Entry 8BP7 (X-ray diffraction, 2.71 A resolution); this record covers chains D and F of the 6 polymer chains in the assembly.

== Chain D (and F) ==
Name: Citrate synthase
Source organism: Synechococcus elongatus PCC 7942
Notes: chain F of this document is another copy of the same molecule, construct and numbering; everything in this record applies to it too
Reference sequence: Q31QM5 (Q31QM5_SYNE7); residues 1-386 here = UniProt positions 1-386
Chain sequence (394 residues; each row starts with the number of its first residue):
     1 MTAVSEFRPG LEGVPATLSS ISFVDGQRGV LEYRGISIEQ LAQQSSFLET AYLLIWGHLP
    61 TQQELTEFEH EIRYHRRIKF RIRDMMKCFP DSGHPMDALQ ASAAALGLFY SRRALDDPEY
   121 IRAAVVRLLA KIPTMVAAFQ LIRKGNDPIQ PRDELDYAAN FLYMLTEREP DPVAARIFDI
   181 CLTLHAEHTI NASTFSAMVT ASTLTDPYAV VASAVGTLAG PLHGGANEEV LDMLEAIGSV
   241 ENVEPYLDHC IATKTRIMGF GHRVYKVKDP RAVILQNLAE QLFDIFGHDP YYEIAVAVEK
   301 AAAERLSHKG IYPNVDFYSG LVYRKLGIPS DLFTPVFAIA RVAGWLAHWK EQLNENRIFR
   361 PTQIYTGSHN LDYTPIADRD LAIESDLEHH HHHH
Unresolved in the structure: 1, 256-257, 261-262, 308-311, 380-394 (chain F: 1-2, 310-313, 380-394)
Differences from the reference sequence: expression tag (387-394)
Metal / ion sites: Mg2+ near Thr374 (its only coordinating residue here)
What the authors report for this chain:
  - mutagenesis - L18Q: unchanged catalytic activity on saturating substrate conditions

== How chain D and chain F interact ==
Residue-residue contacts (224; chain D residue first):
  Glu6(D) - Pro15(F)
  Phe7(D) - Pro15(F)
  Phe7(D) - Ala16(F)
  Phe7(D) - Thr17(F)
  Phe7(D) - Leu18(F)  hydrophobic
  Pro9(D) - Arg357(F)
  Gly10(D) - Ile358(F)
  Gly10(D) - Phe359(F)
  Gly10(D) - Arg360(F)  hydrogen bond (backbone-backbone)
  Leu11(D) - Leu11(F)  hydrophobic
  Leu11(D) - Pro15(F)
  Leu11(D) - Phe195(F)  hydrophobic
  Leu11(D) - Phe359(F)  hydrophobic
  Leu11(D) - Arg360(F)
  Leu11(D) - Pro361(F)
  Glu12(D) - Arg357(F)  salt bridge
  Glu12(D) - Arg360(F)
  Gly13(D) - Thr362(F)
  Val14(D) - Pro361(F)
  Val14(D) - Thr362(F)  hydrogen bond (backbone-backbone)
  Pro15(D) - Glu6(F)
  Pro15(D) - Phe7(F)  hydrophobic
  Pro15(D) - Leu11(F)
  Pro15(D) - Thr362(F)
  Pro15(D) - Ile364(F)  hydrophobic
  Ala16(D) - Phe7(F)
  Ala16(D) - Thr362(F)  hydrogen bond (backbone-backbone)
  Thr17(D) - Phe7(F)
  Thr17(D) - Gln363(F)
  Thr17(D) - Ile364(F)  hydrogen bond (backbone-backbone)
  Leu18(D) - Phe7(F)  hydrophobic
  Leu18(D) - Ile364(F)
  Ser19(D) - Gln363(F)
  Ser19(D) - Ile364(F)  hydrogen bond (backbone-backbone)
  Ser19(D) - Tyr365(F)
  Ser19(D) - Thr366(F)  hydrogen bond (backbone-backbone)
  Ser20(D) - Tyr365(F)  hydrogen bond (backbone-side chain)
  Ser20(D) - Thr366(F)
  Ser20(D) - Gly367(F)
  Ser22(D) - Gln363(F)  hydrogen bond (backbone-side chain)
  Ser22(D) - Tyr365(F)
  Phe23(D) - His369(F)
  Glu32(D) - His369(F)  salt bridge
  Glu32(D) - Asn370(F)  hydrogen bond (side chain-backbone)
  Arg34(D) - Leu371(F)
  Gly35(D) - Tyr365(F)
  Gly35(D) - Ser368(F)
  Gly35(D) - Asn370(F)
  Gly35(D) - Leu371(F)  hydrogen bond (backbone-backbone)
  Ile36(D) - Leu371(F)  hydrophobic
  Gln40(D) - Leu371(F)
  Gln40(D) - Asp372(F)  hydrogen bond
  Gln40(D) - Tyr373(F)  hydrogen bond (side chain-backbone)
  Leu41(D) - Tyr373(F)  hydrophobic
  Gln44(D) - Tyr373(F)  hydrogen bond (backbone-side chain)
  Glu49(D) - Tyr373(F)  hydrogen bond
  His58(D) - Arg379(F)
  Leu59(D) - Tyr373(F)  hydrophobic
  Leu59(D) - Thr374(F)
  Leu59(D) - Arg379(F)
  Pro60(D) - Ile376(F)
  Thr61(D) - Ile376(F)
  Thr61(D) - Asp378(F)
  Gln62(D) - Ile376(F)
  Arg81(D) - Cys88(F)
  Asp84(D) - Cys88(F)
  Met85(D) - Met85(F)  hydrophobic
  Met85(D) - Cys88(F)
  Met85(D) - Phe89(F)  hydrophobic
  Cys88(D) - Arg81(F)
  Cys88(D) - Asp84(F)
  Cys88(D) - Met85(F)
  Phe89(D) - Met85(F)  hydrophobic
  Phe89(D) - Leu108(F)  hydrophobic
  Pro90(D) - Leu108(F)  hydrophobic
  Pro90(D) - Phe109(F)
  Gly93(D) - Leu108(F)
  His94(D) - Leu108(F)
  His94(D) - Ser111(F)  hydrogen bond
  Asp97(D) - Gly107(F)
  Asp97(D) - Leu108(F)
  Asp97(D) - Ser111(F)
  Asp97(D) - Asp206(F)
  Ala98(D) - Leu108(F)
  Gln100(D) - Ala104(F)
  Gln100(D) - Ala209(F)  hydrogen bond (side chain-backbone)
  Gln100(D) - Ala212(F)
  Gln100(D) - Ser213(F)  hydrogen bond
  Ala101(D) - Ala101(F)
  Ala101(D) - Ala104(F)  hydrophobic
  Ala104(D) - Gln100(F)
  Ala104(D) - Ala101(F)
  Gly107(D) - His94(F)
  Gly107(D) - Asp97(F)
  Leu108(D) - Phe89(F)  hydrophobic
  Leu108(D) - Pro90(F)
  Leu108(D) - Gly93(F)
  Leu108(D) - His94(F)
  Leu108(D) - Asp97(F)
  Leu108(D) - Ala98(F)
  Phe109(D) - Pro90(F)  hydrophobic
  Tyr110(D) - His94(F)
  Ser111(D) - His94(F)
  His188(D) - Arg360(F)  hydrogen bond (backbone-side chain)
  Thr189(D) - Arg360(F)  hydrogen bond
  Thr189(D) - Gln363(F)
  Ile190(D) - Arg360(F)  hydrogen bond (backbone-side chain)
  Ile190(D) - Pro361(F)
  Ile190(D) - Gln363(F)
  Asn191(D) - Arg360(F)
  Ala192(D) - Val199(F)
  Ala192(D) - Thr203(F)
  Ala192(D) - Ile358(F)  hydrophobic
  Ala192(D) - Phe359(F)
  Phe195(D) - Leu11(F)  hydrophobic
  Phe195(D) - Phe195(F)  hydrophobic
  Phe195(D) - Val199(F)  hydrophobic
  Phe195(D) - Pro361(F)  hydrophobic
  Ser196(D) - Thr200(F)
  Val199(D) - Ala192(F)
  Val199(D) - Phe195(F)  hydrophobic
  Val199(D) - Thr217(F)
  Thr200(D) - Gly216(F)
  Thr200(D) - Thr217(F)  hydrogen bond
  Ser202(D) - Leu222(F)
  Thr203(D) - Ala192(F)
  Thr203(D) - Thr217(F)  hydrogen bond (side chain-backbone)
  Thr203(D) - Gly220(F)
  Thr203(D) - Pro221(F)
  Thr203(D) - Leu222(F)  hydrogen bond (backbone-backbone)
  Thr203(D) - His223(F)
  Leu204(D) - Gly220(F)
  Leu204(D) - Pro221(F)
  Leu204(D) - Leu222(F)  hydrophobic
  Thr205(D) - Gly216(F)  hydrogen bond (side chain-backbone)
  Thr205(D) - Ala219(F)
  Thr205(D) - Gly220(F)
  Asp206(D) - Asp97(F)
  Ala209(D) - Gln100(F)
  Ala212(D) - Gln100(F)
  Ser213(D) - Gln100(F)  hydrogen bond
  Ser213(D) - Ser213(F)  hydrogen bond (side chain-backbone)
  Gly216(D) - Thr200(F)
  Gly216(D) - Thr205(F)  hydrogen bond (backbone-side chain)
  Thr217(D) - Val199(F)
  Thr217(D) - Thr200(F)  hydrogen bond
  Thr217(D) - Thr203(F)  hydrogen bond (backbone-side chain)
  Thr217(D) - Thr205(F)
  Ala219(D) - Thr205(F)
  Gly220(D) - Thr203(F)
  Gly220(D) - Thr205(F)  hydrogen bond (backbone-side chain)
  Pro221(D) - Thr203(F)
  Pro221(D) - Leu204(F)
  Leu222(D) - Ser202(F)
  Leu222(D) - Thr203(F)  hydrogen bond (backbone-backbone)
  Leu222(D) - Leu204(F)  hydrophobic
  Leu222(D) - Asn356(F)
  His223(D) - Thr203(F)
  His223(D) - Ile358(F)
  Asn356(D) - Leu222(F)
  Arg357(D) - Pro9(F)
  Arg357(D) - Gly10(F)
  Arg357(D) - Glu12(F)  salt bridge
  Ile358(D) - Gly10(F)
  Ile358(D) - His223(F)
  Phe359(D) - Gly10(F)
  Phe359(D) - Leu11(F)  hydrophobic
  Phe359(D) - Ala192(F)
  Arg360(D) - Gly10(F)  hydrogen bond (backbone-backbone)
  Arg360(D) - Leu11(F)
  Arg360(D) - His188(F)  hydrogen bond (side chain-backbone)
  Arg360(D) - Thr189(F)  hydrogen bond
  Arg360(D) - Ile190(F)  hydrogen bond (side chain-backbone)
  Arg360(D) - Asn191(F)
  Arg360(D) - Val264(F)
  Pro361(D) - Leu11(F)
  Pro361(D) - Val14(F)
  Pro361(D) - Ala16(F)  hydrophobic
  Pro361(D) - Ile190(F)
  Pro361(D) - Phe195(F)  hydrophobic
  Thr362(D) - Gly13(F)  hydrogen bond (side chain-backbone)
  Thr362(D) - Val14(F)  hydrogen bond (backbone-backbone)
  Thr362(D) - Pro15(F)
  Thr362(D) - Ala16(F)  hydrogen bond (backbone-backbone)
  Thr362(D) - Ile190(F)
  Gln363(D) - Thr17(F)
  Gln363(D) - Ser19(F)
  Gln363(D) - Ser22(F)  hydrogen bond (side chain-backbone)
  Gln363(D) - Thr189(F)
  Gln363(D) - Ile190(F)
  Ile364(D) - Pro15(F)  hydrophobic
  Ile364(D) - Thr17(F)  hydrogen bond (backbone-backbone)
  Ile364(D) - Leu18(F)
  Ile364(D) - Ser19(F)  hydrogen bond (backbone-backbone)
  Tyr365(D) - Ser19(F)
  Tyr365(D) - Ser20(F)
  Tyr365(D) - Ser22(F)
  Tyr365(D) - Phe23(F)
  Tyr365(D) - Gly35(F)
  Thr366(D) - Leu18(F)
  Thr366(D) - Ser19(F)  hydrogen bond (backbone-backbone)
  Thr366(D) - Ser20(F)
  Gly367(D) - Ser19(F)
  Gly367(D) - Ser20(F)
  Ser368(D) - Glu32(F)
  Ser368(D) - Gly35(F)
  His369(D) - Phe23(F)
  His369(D) - Glu32(F)
  Asn370(D) - Glu32(F)  hydrogen bond (backbone-side chain)
  Asn370(D) - Gly35(F)
  Leu371(D) - Arg34(F)
  Leu371(D) - Gly35(F)  hydrogen bond (backbone-backbone)
  Asp372(D) - Gln40(F)
  Tyr373(D) - Gln40(F)
  Tyr373(D) - Leu41(F)  hydrophobic
  Tyr373(D) - Gln44(F)  hydrogen bond (side chain-backbone)
  Tyr373(D) - Glu49(F)  hydrogen bond
  Thr374(D) - Leu59(F)
  Ile376(D) - Glu49(F)
  Ile376(D) - Pro60(F)
  Ile376(D) - Gln62(F)
  Arg379(D) - Thr61(F)  hydrogen bond
  Arg379(D) - Gln62(F)
  Arg379(D) - Gln63(F)
Interface residues without a listed pair, chain D (98 interface residues in all): Ile21, Ser37, Ser45, Lys87, Ala105, Arg112
Interface residues without a listed pair, chain F (98 interface residues in all): Ile21, Ile36, Ser37, Ser45, Ala105, Arg112, Ser196

== Overview ==
The chain D/chain F interface involves 98 residues from each chain; the contacts include 47 hydrogen bonds and
3 salt bridges. Polar pairs include Glu12(D)-Arg357(F), Glu32(D)-His369(F) and Ser20(D)-Tyr365(F). The paper
reports that L18Q of chain D leaves catalytic activity on saturating substrate conditions unchanged.
Chain D and chain F are both Citrate synthase (Synechococcus elongatus PCC 7942); the structure, Citrate-bound
hexamer of Synechococcus elongatus citrate synthase, was determined by X-ray diffraction together with 8BEI,
8RJK, 8RJL and 8AN1 from the same study.
